1LWC - chains A and B; structure by X-ray diffraction, 2.62 A resolution.

== Chain A ==
Protein: HIV-1 reverse transcriptase
From: Human immunodeficiency virus 1
Notes: EC 2.7.7.49; fragment: p66
UniProtKB: P04585 (POL_HV1H2); residues 1-560 here correspond to UniProt positions 156-715 (UniProt number = residue number + 155)
Amino-acid sequence (560 residues; each row starts with the number of its first residue):
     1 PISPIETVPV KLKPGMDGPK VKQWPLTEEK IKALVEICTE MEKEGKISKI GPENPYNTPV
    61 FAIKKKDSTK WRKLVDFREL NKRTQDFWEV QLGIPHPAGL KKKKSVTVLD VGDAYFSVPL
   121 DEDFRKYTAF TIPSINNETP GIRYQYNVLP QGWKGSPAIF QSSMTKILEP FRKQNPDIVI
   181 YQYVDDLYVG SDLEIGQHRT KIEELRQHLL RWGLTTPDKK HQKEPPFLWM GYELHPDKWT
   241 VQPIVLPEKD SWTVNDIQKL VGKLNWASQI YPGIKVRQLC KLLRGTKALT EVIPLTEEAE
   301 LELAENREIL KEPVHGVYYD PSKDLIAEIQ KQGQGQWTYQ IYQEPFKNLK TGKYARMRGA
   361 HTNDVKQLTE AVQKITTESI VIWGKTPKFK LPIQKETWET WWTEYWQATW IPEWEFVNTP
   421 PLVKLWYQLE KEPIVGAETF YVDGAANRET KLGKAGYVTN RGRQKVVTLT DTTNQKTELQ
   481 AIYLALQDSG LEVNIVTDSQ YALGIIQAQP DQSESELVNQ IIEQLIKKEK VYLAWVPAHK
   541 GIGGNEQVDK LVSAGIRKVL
Disordered / not traced: 1-3, 63-72, 138-139, 444-454, 468-471, 538-560
Modified residues: Cys-280 (3-sulfinoalanine; CSD)
Sequence notes: engineered mutation Val-184 (Met339 in P04585); modified residue (280)
Small-molecule neighbours: non-nucleoside rt inhibitor nevirapine (NVP; 11-cyclopropyl-5,11-dihydro-4-methyl-6H-dipyrido[3,2-b:2',3'-e][1,4]diazepin-6-one): Pro-95, Leu-100, Lys-101, Lys-103, Val-106, Val-179, Ile-180, Tyr-181, Tyr-188, Val-189, Gly-190, Phe-227, Trp-229, Leu-234, His-235, Pro-236, Tyr-318

== Chain B ==
Protein: HIV-1 reverse transcriptase
From: Human immunodeficiency virus 1
Notes: EC 2.7.7.49; fragment: p51
UniProtKB: P04585 (POL_HV1H2); residues 1-440 here correspond to UniProt positions 156-595 (UniProt number = residue number + 155)
Amino-acid sequence (440 residues; each row starts with the number of its first residue):
     1 PISPIETVPV KLKPGMDGPK VKQWPLTEEK IKALVEICTE MEKEGKISKI GPENPYNTPV
    61 FAIKKKDSTK WRKLVDFREL NKRTQDFWEV QLGIPHPAGL KKKKSVTVLD VGDAYFSVPL
   121 DEDFRKYTAF TIPSINNETP GIRYQYNVLP QGWKGSPAIF QSSMTKILEP FRKQNPDIVI
   181 YQYVDDLYVG SDLEIGQHRT KIEELRQHLL RWGLTTPDKK HQKEPPFLWM GYELHPDKWT
   241 VQPIVLPEKD SWTVNDIQKL VGKLNWASQI YPGIKVRQLC KLLRGTKALT EVIPLTEEAE
   301 LELAENREIL KEPVHGVYYD PSKDLIAEIQ KQGQGQWTYQ IYQEPFKNLK TGKYARMRGA
   361 HTNDVKQLTE AVQKITTESI VIWGKTPKFK LPIQKETWET WWTEYWQATW IPEWEFVNTP
   421 PLVKLWYQLE KEPIVGAETF
Disordered / not traced: 1-5, 89-93, 214-224, 357-361, 429-440
Sequence notes: engineered mutation Val-184 (Met339 in P04585)

== Chain A / chain B interface ==
Residue-residue contacts - 93 pairs, chain A then chain B:
  Val-8(A) with Glu-53(B)
  Pro-9(A) with Glu-53(B)
  Gln-85(A) with Glu-53(B), hydrogen bond (side chain-backbone)
  Asp-86(A) with Lys-20(B), salt bridge; Pro-55(B)
  Phe-87(A) with Pro-52(B); Glu-53(B); Pro-55(B)
  Trp-88(A) with Pro-52(B), hydrogen bond (backbone-backbone); Asn-54(B); Pro-55(B); Tyr-56(B); Asn-57(B); Thr-131(B); Arg-143(B)
  Gly-93(A) with Asn-137(B)
  Ile-94(A) with Asn-137(B)
  Pro-95(A) with Asn-136(B); Asn-137(B)
  His-96(A) with Asn-136(B), hydrogen bond (backbone-side chain)
  Gly-99(A) with Asn-136(B); Glu-138(B)
  Leu-100(A) with Glu-138(B)
  Ala-158(A) with Pro-52(B)
  Ser-162(A) with Pro-52(B)
  Thr-165(A) with Pro-140(B)
  Tyr-181(A) with Asn-137(B); Glu-138(B)
  Arg-358(A) with Gln-394(B), hydrogen bond; Glu-396(B), salt bridge
  Glu-370(A) with Gln-394(B), hydrogen bond
  Gln-373(A) with Glu-396(B); Thr-397(B), hydrogen bond; Thr-400(B), hydrogen bond
  Ile-380(A) with Leu-26(B); Thr-27(B)
  Val-381(A) with Pro-25(B), hydrophobic; Asn-136(B), hydrogen bond (backbone-backbone)
  Ile-382(A) with Ile-135(B); Asn-136(B)
  Trp-383(A) with Ile-135(B)
  Gly-384(A) with Thr-27(B); Glu-28(B), hydrogen bond (backbone-backbone); Ile-135(B)
  Trp-402(A) with Lys-331(B), hydrogen bond (backbone-side chain); Asp-364(B), hydrogen bond
  Thr-403(A) with Gln-334(B)
  Tyr-405(A) with Lys-331(B), hydrogen bond (backbone-side chain)
  Trp-406(A) with Lys-331(B); Val-417(B); Asn-418(B); Thr-419(B)
  Gln-407(A) with Lys-331(B), hydrogen bond (backbone-side chain); Asp-364(B); Pro-392(B); Ile-393(B); Gln-394(B); Val-417(B); Asn-418(B)
  Ala-408(A) with Trp-337(B), hydrophobic; Asp-364(B); Pro-392(B), hydrogen bond (backbone-backbone); Ile-393(B)
  Thr-409(A) with Asp-364(B), hydrogen bond (backbone-side chain)
  Trp-410(A) with Asn-363(B); Val-365(B), hydrophobic; Trp-401(B); Tyr-405(B)
  Pro-412(A) with Trp-401(B)
  Pro-433(A) with Asn-255(B); Leu-289(B), hydrophobic; Thr-290(B)
  Ile-434(A) with Thr-290(B)
  Val-435(A) with Thr-290(B)
  Thr-439(A) with Lys-287(B); Ala-288(B); Leu-289(B), hydrogen bond (side chain-backbone)
  Tyr-441(A) with Gln-258(B); Thr-286(B); Lys-287(B), hydrogen bond (side chain-backbone); Leu-289(B)
  Asn-460(A) with Thr-286(B); Ala-288(B)
  Asn-494(A) with Leu-289(B)
  Val-496(A) with Leu-289(B), hydrophobic
  Gln-500(A) with Leu-422(B)
  Gln-507(A) with Pro-421(B)
  Tyr-532(A) with Asn-255(B), hydrogen bond; Leu-289(B), hydrophobic
  Trp-535(A) with Leu-422(B), hydrophobic; Trp-426(B), hydrophobic
  Val-536(A) with Gln-258(B)
  Pro-537(A) with Gly-262(B)
Interface residues without a listed pair, chain A (59 interface residues in all): Leu-92, Ile-159, Ile-180, Gln-182, Thr-376, Thr-377, Gly-436, Val-458, Thr-459, Leu-503, Gly-504, Ala-534
Interface residues without a listed pair, chain B (50 interface residues in all): Val-254, Lys-259, Gly-333, Leu-368

== Overview ==
The interface between chain A and chain B involves 59 residues on one side and 50 on the other; the contacts
include 18 hydrogen bonds and 2 salt bridges. Polar pairs include Asp-86(A)/Lys-20(B), Arg-358(A)/Glu-396(B)
and Gln-85(A)/Glu-53(B). Bound to chain A: non-nucleoside rt inhibitor nevirapine.
Here chain A is HIV-1 reverse transcriptase and chain B is HIV-1 reverse transcriptase, both from Human
immunodeficiency virus 1. Entry 1LWC (Crystal structure of M184V mutant HIV-1 reverse transcriptase in complex
with nevirapine) was determined by X-ray diffraction, deposited together with 1LW0, 1LW2, 1LWE and 1LWF.
